PDB entry 9CQ3 | electron microscopy, 2.80 A resolution | chains F and J of the 20 polymer chains in the assembly

Chain F:
Protein: DNA ligase 4
Source organism: Homo sapiens
Notes: EC 6.5.1.1
UniProt: P49917 (DNLI4_HUMAN); residue numbers follow UniProt; this construct covers 1-911
Chain sequence (914 residues; numbered -2 to 911; the number before each row is that of its first residue; numbers below 1 keep their minus sign (Gly-2 is residue -2)):
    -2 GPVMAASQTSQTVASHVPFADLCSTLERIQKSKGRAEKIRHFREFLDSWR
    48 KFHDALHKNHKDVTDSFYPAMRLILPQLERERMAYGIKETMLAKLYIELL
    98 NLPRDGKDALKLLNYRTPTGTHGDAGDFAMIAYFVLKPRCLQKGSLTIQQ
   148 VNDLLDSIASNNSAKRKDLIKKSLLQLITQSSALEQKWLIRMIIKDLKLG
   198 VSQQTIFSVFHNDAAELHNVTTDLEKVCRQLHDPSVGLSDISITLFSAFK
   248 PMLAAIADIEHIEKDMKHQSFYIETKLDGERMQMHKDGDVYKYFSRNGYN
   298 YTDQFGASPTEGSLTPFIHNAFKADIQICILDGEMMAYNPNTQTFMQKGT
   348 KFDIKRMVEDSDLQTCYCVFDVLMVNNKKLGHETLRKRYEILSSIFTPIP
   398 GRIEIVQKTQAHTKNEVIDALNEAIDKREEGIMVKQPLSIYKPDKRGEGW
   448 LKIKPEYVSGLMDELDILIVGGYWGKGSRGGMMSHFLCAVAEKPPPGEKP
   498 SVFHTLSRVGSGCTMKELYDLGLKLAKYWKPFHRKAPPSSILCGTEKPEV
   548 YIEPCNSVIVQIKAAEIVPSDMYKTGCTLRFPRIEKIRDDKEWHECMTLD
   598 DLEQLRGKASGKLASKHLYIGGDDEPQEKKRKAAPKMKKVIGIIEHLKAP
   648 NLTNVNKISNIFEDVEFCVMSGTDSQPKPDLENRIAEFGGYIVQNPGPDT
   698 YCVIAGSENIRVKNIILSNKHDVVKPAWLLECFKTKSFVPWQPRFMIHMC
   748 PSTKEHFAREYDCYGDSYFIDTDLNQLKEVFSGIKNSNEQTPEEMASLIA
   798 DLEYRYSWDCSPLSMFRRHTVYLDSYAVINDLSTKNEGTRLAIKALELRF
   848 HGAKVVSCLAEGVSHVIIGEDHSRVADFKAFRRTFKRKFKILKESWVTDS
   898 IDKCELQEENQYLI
Disordered / not traced: -2 to 7, 115-122, 346-361, 454-653, 911
Sequence notes: expression tag (-2 to 0)
Curated features (UniProtKB/Swiss-Prot):
  - region: Leu610 to Asp620 (Required for catalytic activity)
  - active site: Lys273 (N6-AMP-lysine intermediate)
  - binding site (ATP): Glu271, Thr272, Lys273, Leu274, Arg278, Glu331, Lys345, Phe367, Glu427, Lys432, Lys449, Lys451
  - binding site (Mg(2+)): Glu331, Glu427
  - natural variant: Arg278 (R278H: In LIG4S and leukemia), Gln433 (deletion: In RSSCID), Gly469 (G469E: In LIG4S), Arg580 to Ile911 (deletion: In LIG4S), Leu774 (L774P: Found in a patient with microcephalic primordial dwarfism; uncertain significance), Arg814 to Ile911 (deletion: In LIG4S)

Chain J:
Molecule: 68-nt DNA strand
Sequence (68 nucleotides; each row starts with the number of its first residue):
     1 CGCGCCCAGCTTTCCCAGCTAATAAACTAAAAACATTCGTTCACGTGAGT
    51 TCCAGTACAAGTCTAGTC
Disordered / not traced: 1-26

How chain F and chain J interact:
Residue-residue contacts - 10 pairs, chain F then chain J:
  Arg32(F) with DC58(J), hydrogen bond to the phosphate; DA59(J), salt bridge to the phosphate
  Lys195(F) with DA60(J), phosphate contact; DG61(J), salt bridge to the phosphate
  Gly197(F) with DA59(J), sugar contact; DA60(J), hydrogen bond to the phosphate
  Val198(F) with DA59(J), phosphate contact
  Ser199(F) with DA59(J), hydrogen bond to the phosphate; DA60(J), phosphate contact
  Thr202(F) with DA59(J), hydrogen bond to the phosphate
Interface residues without a listed pair, chain F (7 interface residues in all): Leu196

Summary:
7 residues of chain F and 4 residues of chain J are in contact, with 4 hydrogen bonds and 2 salt bridges.
Among the polar pairs are Arg32(F)-DC58(J), Gly197(F)-DA60(J) and Ser199(F)-DA59(J).
Here chain F is DNA ligase 4 (Homo sapiens) and chain J is a 68-nt DNA strand. Entry 9CQ3 (The gap-filling
complex with Pol mu engaged in the NHEJ pathway) was determined by electron microscopy, deposited together
with 9CQ6, 9CQC, 9N81, 9N82 and 9N83.
